Entry 5WK9 (X-ray diffraction, 1.98 A resolution); this record covers chain A.

# Chain A
Molecule: Camphor 5-monooxygenase
Source organism: Pseudomonas putida
Notes: EC 1.14.15.1
Reference sequence: P00183 (CPXA_PSEPU); residues 0-414 here correspond to UniProt positions 1-415 (UniProt number = residue number + 1)
Sequence (415 residues; numbered 0 to 414; the number before each row is that of its first residue; numbering starts at 0):
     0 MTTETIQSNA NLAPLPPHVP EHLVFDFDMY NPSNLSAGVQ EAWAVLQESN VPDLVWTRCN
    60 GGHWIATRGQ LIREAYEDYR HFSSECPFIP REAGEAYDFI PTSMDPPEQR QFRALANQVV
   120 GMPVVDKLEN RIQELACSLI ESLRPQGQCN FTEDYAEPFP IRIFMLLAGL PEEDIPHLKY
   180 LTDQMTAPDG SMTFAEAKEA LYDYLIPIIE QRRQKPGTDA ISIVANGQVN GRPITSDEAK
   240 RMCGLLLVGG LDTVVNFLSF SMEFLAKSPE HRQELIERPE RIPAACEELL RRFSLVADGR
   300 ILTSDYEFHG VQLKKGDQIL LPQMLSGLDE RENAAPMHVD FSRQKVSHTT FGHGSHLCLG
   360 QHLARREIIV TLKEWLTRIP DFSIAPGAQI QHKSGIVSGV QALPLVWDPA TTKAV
Disordered / not traced: 0-9
Sequence notes: engineered mutation Ala186 (Arg187 in P00183); conflict Ala334 (Cys335 in P00183)
Bound ions: K+: Glu84, Gly93, Glu94, Tyr96; heme Fe near Cys357 (its only coordinating residue here)
Ligand contacts:
  - camphor (CAM): Phe87, Tyr96, Thr101, Leu244, Val247, Gly248, Thr252, Val295, Asp297, Ile395, Val396
  - cyanide ion (CYN): Gly248, Thr252, Cys357
  - heme (HEM): Tyr75, Pro100, Thr101, Gln108, Arg112, Val119, Phe163, Leu244, Leu245, Gly248, Gly249, Thr252, Val253, Phe256, Leu289, Leu294, Val295, Asp297, Arg299, Gln322, Thr349, Phe350, Gly351, Ser354, His355, Leu356, Cys357, Leu358, Gly359, Leu362, Ala363, Ile367
Curated features (UniProtKB/Swiss-Prot):
  - binding site (heme): Cys357
What the authors report for this chain:
  - mutagenesis - R186A: decreased binding to camphor
  - conformationally variable residues (side-chain flip): Thr252
  - binding site for camphor: Tyr96 (from molecular simulation)
  - contacts within the chain: Asp182-Asp251
  - catalytic residues: Asp251 (citing earlier work)
  - catalytic residues: Thr252 (proposed by the authors, not directly observed)
  - mutagenesis - R186A: decreased catalytic activity
  - mutagenesis - R186A: unchanged binding to Pdx

# Overview
Bound to chain A: heme, cyanide ion and camphor. The K+ site is built by Glu84, Gly93, Glu94 and Tyr96.
UniProt lists heme-binding residue Cys357. The paper reports catalytic residues Asp251 and Thr252; R186A
reduces binding to camphor.
Chain A is Camphor 5-monooxygenase (Pseudomonas putida); the structure, R186AP450cam with CN and camphor, was
determined by X-ray diffraction together with 5WK7 from the same study.
